Entry 2JG9 (X-ray diffraction, 1.90 A resolution); this record covers chains B and C of the 3 polymer chains in the assembly.

== Chain B ==
Name: Complement C1q subcomponent subunit B
Organism: Homo sapiens
Notes: fragment: c terminal globular domain, residues 116-251
UniProtKB: P02746 (C1QB_HUMAN); residues 91-226 here correspond to UniProt positions 118-253 (UniProt number = residue number + 27)
Amino-acid sequence (136 residues; each row starts with the number of its first residue):
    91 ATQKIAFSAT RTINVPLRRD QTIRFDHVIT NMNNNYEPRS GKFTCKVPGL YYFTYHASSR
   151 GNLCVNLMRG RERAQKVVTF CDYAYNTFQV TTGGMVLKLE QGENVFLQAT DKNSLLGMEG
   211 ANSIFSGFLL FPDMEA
Not modelled in the structure: 91, 225-226
Disulfides: Cys154-Cys171
Bound ions: Ca2+: Asp172, Tyr173, Gln179 (shared with 1 residue of chain A)
Curated features (UniProtKB/Swiss-Prot):
  - binding site (Ca(2+)): Asp172, Tyr173, Gln179

== Chain C ==
Name: Complement C1q subcomponent subunit C
Organism: Homo sapiens
Notes: fragment: c terminal globular domain, residues 115-245
UniProtKB: P02747 (C1QC_HUMAN); residues 87-217 here correspond to UniProt positions 115-245 (UniProt number = residue number + 28)
Amino-acid sequence (131 residues; row label = number of the first residue in the row):
    87 KQKFQSVFTV TRQTHQPPAP NSLIRFNAVL TNPQGDYDTS TGKFTCKVPG LYYFVYHASH
   147 TANLCVLLYR SGVKVVTFCG HTSKTNQVNS GGVLLRLQVG EEVWLAVNDY YDMVGIQGSD
   207 SVFSGFLLFP D
Not modelled in the structure: 87-88
Disulfides: Cys151-Cys165

== Interface between chain B and chain C ==
Residue-residue contacts (43):
  Lys94(B) with Phe215(C); Pro216(C), hydrogen bond (side chain-backbone); Asp217(C)
  Ile95(B) with Phe215(C)
  Ala96(B) with Leu137(C), hydrophobic
  Phe97(B) with Leu180(C)
  Ser98(B) with Val179(C); Leu180(C), hydrogen bond (side chain-backbone)
  Ile119(B) with Leu180(C); Leu181(C), hydrophobic
  Thr120(B) with Leu137(C); Leu180(C), hydrogen bond (side chain-backbone)
  Met122(B) with Leu137(C), hydrophobic; Arg182(C)
  Thr144(B) with Tyr139(C)
  His146(B) with Phe164(C); Ser176(C), hydrogen bond; Gly177(C); Gly178(C)
  Ser148(B) with Phe164(C)
  Thr177(B) with His167(C)
  Phe178(B) with Gly166(C); His167(C), hydrogen bond (backbone-backbone)
  Gln179(B) with Cys165(C)
  Val180(B) with Cys165(C); Asn175(C); Ser176(C)
  Thr182(B) with Ser176(C)
  Glu209(B) with Lys160(C), salt bridge
  Gly210(B) with Thr163(C); Cys165(C), hydrogen bond (backbone-side chain)
  Ala211(B) with Thr163(C)
  Asn212(B) with Val162(C); Thr163(C), hydrogen bond (side chain-backbone); Phe164(C)
  Ile214(B) with Phe164(C), hydrophobic; Gly178(C); Val179(C), hydrophobic
  Ser216(B) with Leu180(C)
  Gly217(B) with Leu180(C)
  Phe218(B) with Leu180(C), hydrophobic; Leu214(C), hydrophobic
  Leu219(B) with Phe215(C)
Also at the interface, not in a pair above, chain B (28 interface residues in all): Gln93, Thr100, Tyr142
Also at the interface, not in a pair above, chain C (23 interface residues in all): Val161, Val174

== Summary ==
The interface between chain B and chain C involves 28 residues on one side and 23 on the other; the contacts
include 7 hydrogen bonds and 1 salt bridge. Polar pairs include Glu209(B)-Lys160(C), Lys94(B)-Pro216(C) and
Ser98(B)-Leu180(C). From UniProt: 3 Ca2+-binding residues on chain B.
Here chain B is Complement C1q subcomponent subunit B and chain C is Complement C1q subcomponent subunit C,
both from Homo sapiens. Entry 2JG9 (Crystallographic structure of human C1q globular heads (P1)) was
determined by X-ray diffraction together with 2JG8 from the same study.
